4JWM - chains A and P of the 4 polymer chains in the assembly; structure by X-ray diffraction, 2.00 A resolution.

[Chain A]
Protein: DNA polymerase beta
From: Homo sapiens
Notes: EC 2.7.7.7
UniProt: P06746 (DPOLB_HUMAN); residues 1-335 here = UniProt positions 1-335
Amino-acid sequence (335 residues; row label = number of the first residue in the row):
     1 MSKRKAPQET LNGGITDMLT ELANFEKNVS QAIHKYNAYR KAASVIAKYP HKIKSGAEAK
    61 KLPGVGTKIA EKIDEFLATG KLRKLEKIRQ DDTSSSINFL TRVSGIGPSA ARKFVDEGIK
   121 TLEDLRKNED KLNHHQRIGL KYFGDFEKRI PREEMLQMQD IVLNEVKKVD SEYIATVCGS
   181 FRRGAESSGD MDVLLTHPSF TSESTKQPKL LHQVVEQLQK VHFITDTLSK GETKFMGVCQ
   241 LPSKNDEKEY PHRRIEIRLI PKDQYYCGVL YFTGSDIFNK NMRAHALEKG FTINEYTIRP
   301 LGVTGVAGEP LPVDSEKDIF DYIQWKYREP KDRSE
Disordered / not traced: 1-9
Differences from the reference sequence: engineered mutation Glu256 (Asp in P06746)
Bound ions: Na+ site 1: Lys60, Leu62, Val65 (shared with 1 residue of chain D); Na+ site 2: Thr101, Val103, Ile106 (shared with DG9(P) of chain P); Mg2+ site 1: Asp190, Asp192 (together with DUP)
Ligand contacts: DUP (2'-deoxyuridine 5'-alpha,beta-imido-triphosphate): Gly179, Ser180, Arg183, Ser188, Gly189, Asp190, Asp192, Tyr271, Phe272, Thr273, Gly274, Ser275, Asp276, Asn279
UniProt features mapped onto this chain:
  - region: Arg183 to Asp192 (DNA-binding)
  - active site: Lys72 (Nucleophile)
  - binding site (K(+)): Lys60, Leu62, Val65, Thr101, Val103, Ile106
  - binding site (Na(+)): Lys60, Leu62, Val65, Thr101, Val103, Ile106
  - binding site (dATP): Arg149, Ser180, Arg183, Gly189, Asp190
  - binding site (dCTP): Arg149, Ser180, Arg183, Gly189, Asp190
  - binding site (dGTP): Arg149, Ser180, Arg183, Gly189, Asp190, Asp192
  - binding site (dTTP): Arg149, Ser180, Arg183, Gly189, Asp190
  - binding site (Mg(2+)): Asp190, Asp192
  - modified residue: Lys72 (N6-acetyllysine), Arg83 (Omega-N-methylarginine), Arg152 (Omega-N-methylarginine)
  - cross-link (Glycyl lysine isopeptide (Lys-Gly)): Lys41 (interchain with G-Cter in ubiquitin), Lys61 (interchain with G-Cter in ubiquitin), Lys81 (interchain with G-Cter in ubiquitin)
What the authors report for this chain:
  - mutagenesis - D256E: decreased catalytic activity on gap-filling DNA synthesis
  - Mg2+ coordination: Asp190, Asp192
  - binding site for the 10-nt DNA strand (chain P): Glu256
  - conformationally variable residues (side-chain flip): Arg254, Glu256

[Chain P]
Molecule: 10-nt DNA strand
Sequence (10 nucleotides; each row starts with the number of its first residue):
     1 GCTGATGCGC
Bound ions: Na+: DG9 (shared with Thr101(A), Val103(A), Ile106(A) of chain A); Mg2+: DC10 (together with DUP) (shared with Asp190(A), Asp192(A) of chain A)

[Chain A / chain P interface]
Pairs across the interface (16; chain A residue first):
  Val103(A) with DG9(P), phosphate contact
  Ser104(A) with DG9(P), phosphate contact
  Gly105(A) with DC8(P), phosphate contact; DG9(P), hydrogen bond to the phosphate
  Ile106(A) with DG9(P), hydrogen bond to the phosphate
  Gly107(A) with DC8(P), hydrogen bond to the phosphate; DG9(P), phosphate contact
  Pro108(A) with DC8(P), phosphate contact
  Ser109(A) with DG7(P), phosphate contact; DC8(P), hydrogen bond to the phosphate
  Ala110(A) with DC8(P), hydrogen bond to the phosphate
  Asp192(A) with DC10(P), phosphate contact
  Met236(A) with DC10(P), sugar contact
  Arg254(A) with DC10(P), salt bridge to the phosphate
  Glu256(A) with DC10(P), phosphate contact
  Tyr271(A) with DC10(P), hydrogen bond to the base
Also at the interface, not in a pair above, chain A (17 interface residues in all): His135, Asp190, Lys234, Phe272

[Summary]
Chain A and chain P form an interface of 17 and 4 residues respectively, with 6 hydrogen bonds and 1 salt
bridge. Polar pairs include Tyr271(A)-DC10(P), Gly105(A)-DG9(P) and Ile106(A)-DG9(P). From the paper: a
binding site for the 10-nt DNA strand (chain P) at Glu256(A); D256E of chain A reduces catalytic activity on
gap-filling DNA synthesis.
Here chain A is DNA polymerase beta (Homo sapiens) and chain P is a 10-nt DNA strand. Entry 4JWM (Ternary
complex of D256E mutant of DNA Polymerase Beta) was determined by X-ray diffraction (same publication as
4JWN).
